PDB entry 6M2J | X-ray diffraction, 2.20 A resolution | chains A and B of the 3 polymer chains in the assembly

== Chain A ==
Protein: RLA class I histocompatibility antigen, alpha chain 19-1
Organism: Oryctolagus cuniculus
Reference sequence: P06140 (HA1B_RABIT); residues 1-274 here correspond to UniProt positions 25-298 (UniProt number = residue number + 24)
Chain sequence (274 residues; each row starts with the number of its first residue):
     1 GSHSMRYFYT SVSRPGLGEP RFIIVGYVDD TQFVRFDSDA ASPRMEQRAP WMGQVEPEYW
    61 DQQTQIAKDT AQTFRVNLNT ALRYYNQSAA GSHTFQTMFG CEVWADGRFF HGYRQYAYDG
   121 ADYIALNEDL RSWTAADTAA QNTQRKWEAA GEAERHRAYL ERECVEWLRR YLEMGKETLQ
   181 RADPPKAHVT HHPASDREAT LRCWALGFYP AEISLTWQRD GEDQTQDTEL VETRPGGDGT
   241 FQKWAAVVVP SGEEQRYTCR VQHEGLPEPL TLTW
Swiss-Prot annotation at these positions:
  - glycosylation: Asn-86 (N-linked (GlcNAc...) asparagine)
Disulfides: Cys-101/Cys-164, Cys-203/Cys-259
What the authors report for this chain:
  - mutagenesis - G53E/E56G: increased stability with VP60-1
  - mutagenesis - G53E/V55E/E56G: decreased stability with VP60-1
  - specificity-determining residues: Gln-63, Ile-66, His-156 (proposed by the authors, not directly observed)
  - mutagenesis - G53E/E56G: unchanged stability

== Chain B ==
Protein: Beta-2-microglobulin
Organism: Homo sapiens
Reference sequence: P61769 (B2MG_HUMAN); residues 1-99 here correspond to UniProt positions 21-119 (UniProt number = residue number + 20)
Chain sequence (100 residues; each row starts with the number of its first residue; numbering starts at 0):
     0 MIQRTPKIQV YSRHPAENGK SNFLNCYVSG FHPSDIEVDL LKNGERIEKV EHSDLSFSKD
    60 WSFYLLYYTE FTPTEKDEYA CRVNHVTLSQ PKIVKWDRDM
Sequence notes: initiating methionine (0)
Swiss-Prot annotation at these positions:
  - modified residue: Gln-2 (Pyrrolidone carboxylic acid)
  - glycosylation: Ile-1 (N-linked (Glc) (glycation) isoleucine), Lys-19 (N-linked (Glc) (glycation) lysine), Lys-41 (N-linked (Glc) (glycation) lysine), Lys-48 (N-linked (Glc) (glycation) lysine), Lys-58 (N-linked (Glc) (glycation) lysine), Lys-91 (N-linked (Glc) (glycation) lysine), Lys-94 (N-linked (Glc) (glycation) lysine)
Disulfides: Cys-25/Cys-80

== Chain A / chain B interface ==
Residue-residue contacts - 56 pairs, chain A then chain B:
  Arg-6(A) / Lys-58(B)
  Phe-8(A) / Phe-56(B)
  Phe-8(A) / Lys-58(B)
  Tyr-9(A) / Phe-56(B)
  Thr-10(A) / Phe-56(B)
  Thr-10(A) / Phe-62(B)
  Val-12(A) / Ser-33(B)
  Val-25(A) / Asp-53(B)
  Val-25(A) / Leu-54(B)
  Val-25(A) / Ser-55(B)
  Tyr-27(A) / Ser-55(B)  hydrogen bond
  Tyr-27(A) / Tyr-63(B)  hydrogen bond
  Gln-32(A) / Asp-53(B)  hydrogen bond
  Arg-35(A) / Asp-53(B)  salt bridge
  Arg-48(A) / Asp-53(B)  salt bridge
  Ser-92(A) / Met-0(B)
  Gln-96(A) / His-31(B)  hydrogen bond
  Gln-96(A) / Phe-56(B)
  Gln-96(A) / Trp-60(B)  hydrogen bond (side chain-backbone)
  Gln-96(A) / Phe-62(B)
  Thr-97(A) / Phe-56(B)
  Met-98(A) / Lys-58(B)
  Met-98(A) / Trp-60(B)  hydrophobic
  Gln-115(A) / Trp-60(B)
  Tyr-116(A) / Trp-60(B)
  Ala-117(A) / Trp-60(B)
  Asp-119(A) / Met-0(B)
  Asp-119(A) / Ile-1(B)  hydrogen bond (backbone-backbone)
  Asp-119(A) / His-31(B)
  Gly-120(A) / Ile-1(B)
  Gly-120(A) / His-31(B)
  Gly-120(A) / Trp-60(B)
  Asp-122(A) / Trp-60(B)  hydrogen bond
  His-192(A) / Asp-98(B)  salt bridge
  Arg-202(A) / Asp-98(B)  hydrogen bond (side chain-backbone)
  Trp-204(A) / Asp-98(B)
  Trp-204(A) / Met-99(B)
  Leu-206(A) / Arg-12(B)
  Leu-206(A) / Pro-14(B)
  Val-231(A) / Gln-8(B)
  Glu-232(A) / Gln-8(B)  hydrogen bond (backbone-side chain)
  Arg-234(A) / Gln-8(B)  hydrogen bond
  Arg-234(A) / Tyr-10(B)
  Arg-234(A) / Met-99(B)  hydrogen bond (side chain-backbone)
  Pro-235(A) / Tyr-10(B)  hydrogen bond (backbone-side chain)
  Pro-235(A) / Asn-24(B)
  Pro-235(A) / Tyr-26(B)
  Gly-236(A) / Arg-12(B)  hydrogen bond (backbone-side chain)
  Gly-236(A) / Asn-24(B)  hydrogen bond (backbone-side chain)
  Gly-237(A) / Arg-12(B)
  Gly-237(A) / Leu-65(B)
  Asp-238(A) / Arg-12(B)
  Gln-242(A) / Tyr-10(B)
  Gln-242(A) / Ser-11(B)  hydrogen bond (side chain-backbone)
  Gln-242(A) / Arg-12(B)  hydrogen bond (side chain-backbone)
  Trp-244(A) / Met-99(B)  hydrogen bond (side chain-backbone)
Interface residues without a listed pair, chain A (40 interface residues in all): Ile-23, His-93, Thr-94, Tyr-113, Ala-121, His-188, Thr-233
Interface residues without a listed pair, chain B (26 interface residues in all): His-13, Pro-32, Ser-57, Asp-59

== Summary ==
40 residues of chain A and 26 residues of chain B are in contact; the contacts include 17 hydrogen bonds and 3
salt bridges. Polar contacts include Arg-35(A)/Asp-53(B), Arg-48(A)/Asp-53(B) and His-192(A)/Asp-98(B). From
the paper: G53E/E56G of chain A increase stability with VP60-1; specificity determinants Gln-63(A), Ile-66(A)
and His-156(A).
Here chain A is RLA class I histocompatibility antigen, alpha chain 19-1 (Oryctolagus cuniculus) and chain B
is Beta-2-microglobulin (Homo sapiens). Entry 6M2J (Uncommon structural features of rabbit MHC class I
(RLA-A1) complexed with rabbit haemorrhagic disease virus (RHDV) ...) was determined by X-ray diffraction,
deposited together with 6M24 and 6M2K.
